Entry 6Z16 (electron microscopy, 2.98 A resolution); this record covers chains a and c of the 14 polymer chains in the assembly.

# Chain a
Name: Multisubunit Na+/H+ antiporter, A subunit
Organism: Anoxybacillus flavithermus (strain DSM 21510 / WK1)
UniProt: B7GL84 (B7GL84_ANOFW); residues 1-821 here = UniProt positions 1-821
Amino-acid sequence (821 residues; row label = number of the first residue in the row):
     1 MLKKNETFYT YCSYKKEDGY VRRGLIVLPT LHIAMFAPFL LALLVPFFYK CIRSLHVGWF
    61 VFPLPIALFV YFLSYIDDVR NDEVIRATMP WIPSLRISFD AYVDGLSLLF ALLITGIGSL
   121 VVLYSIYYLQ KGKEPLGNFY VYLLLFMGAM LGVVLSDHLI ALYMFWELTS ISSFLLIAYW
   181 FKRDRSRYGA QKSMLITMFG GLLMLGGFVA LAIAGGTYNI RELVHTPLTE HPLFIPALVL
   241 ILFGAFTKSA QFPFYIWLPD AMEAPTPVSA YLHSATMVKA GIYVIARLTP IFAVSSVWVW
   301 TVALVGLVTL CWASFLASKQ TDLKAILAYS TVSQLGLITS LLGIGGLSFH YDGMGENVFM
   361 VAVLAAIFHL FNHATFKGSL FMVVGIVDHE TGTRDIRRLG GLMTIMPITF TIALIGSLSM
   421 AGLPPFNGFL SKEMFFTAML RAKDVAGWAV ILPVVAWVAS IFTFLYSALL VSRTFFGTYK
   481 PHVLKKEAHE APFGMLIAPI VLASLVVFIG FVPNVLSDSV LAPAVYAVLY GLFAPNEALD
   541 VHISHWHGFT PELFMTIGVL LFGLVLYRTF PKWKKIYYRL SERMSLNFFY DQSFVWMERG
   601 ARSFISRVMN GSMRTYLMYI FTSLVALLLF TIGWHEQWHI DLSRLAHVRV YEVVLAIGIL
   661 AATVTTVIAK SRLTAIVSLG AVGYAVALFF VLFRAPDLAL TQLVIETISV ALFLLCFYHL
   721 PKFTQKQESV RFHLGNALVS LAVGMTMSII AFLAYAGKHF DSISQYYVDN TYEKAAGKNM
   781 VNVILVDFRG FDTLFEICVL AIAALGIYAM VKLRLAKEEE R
Not modelled in the structure: 1-28, 817-821
Ion coordination: K+ near Gln-702 (its only coordinating residue here)
Small-molecule neighbours:
  - phosphatidylethanolamine (PTY), molecule 1: Phe-36, Phe-39, Ala-42, Leu-43, Pro-46, Phe-47, Tyr-49, Lys-50, Cys-51, Trp-91, Phe-99, Val-141, Leu-145, Met-164, Leu-168
  - phosphatidylethanolamine (PTY), molecule 2: Phe-36, Leu-40, Asn-138, Val-141, Tyr-142, Leu-145, Leu-168, Ile-171, Leu-175
  - phosphatidylethanolamine (PTY), molecule 3: Phe-69, Leu-73, Ile-76, Leu-112, Gly-116, Phe-371, Leu-505, Val-515, Leu-516, Ser-519, Val-520
  - phosphatidylethanolamine (PTY), molecule 4: Phe-199, Leu-203, Pro-232, Ile-235, Pro-236, Val-239, Leu-240
  - phosphatidylethanolamine (PTY), molecule 5: Ser-296, Val-297, Trp-300, Thr-301, Leu-304, Val-445, Ala-446, Trp-448, Leu-452
  - phosphatidylethanolamine (PTY), molecule 6: Val-650, Tyr-651, Val-653, Val-654, Ile-657
  - phosphatidylethanolamine (PTY), molecule 7: Val-654, Leu-655, Ile-657, Gly-658, Leu-660, Ala-661, Val-664, Thr-665, Ile-668, Ala-669, Lys-670, Ser-671, Thr-674
  - phosphatidylethanolamine (PTY), molecule 8: Leu-655, Gly-658, Ala-661, Ala-662, Thr-665, Ser-671, Leu-673, Thr-674, Val-677, Ser-678, Gly-680, Ala-681, Tyr-684, Ala-685, Leu-688, Val-710, Leu-714
  - phosphatidylethanolamine (PTY), molecule 9: Thr-707, Ile-708, Val-710, Ala-711, Leu-714, Leu-715, Tyr-718, His-719
What the authors report for this chain:
  - binding site for phosphatidylethanolamine: His-719
  - catalytic residues: Glu-167, Lys-248, His-273, Lys-279, His-369, Lys-377, Lys-432, Glu-433 (proposed by the authors, not directly observed)

# Chain c
Name: Multisubunit Na+/H+ antiporter, C subunit
Organism: Anoxybacillus flavithermus (strain DSM 21510 / WK1)
UniProt: B7GL82 (B7GL82_ANOFW); residue numbers follow UniProt; this construct covers 1-109
Amino-acid sequence (109 residues; numbered 1 to 109; the number before each row is that of its first residue):
     1 MELLMIVVIG CLFAAATYLL LSKSLLRIII GTGLLSHGAH LLLLTMGGLK AGAPPLLGEK
    61 ASRYVDPLPQ ALILTAIVIS FGVTAFFLVL AYRSYQEIGT DHMEGMKGD
Not modelled in the structure: 108-109
Ion coordination: K+ near Ser-80 (its only coordinating residue here)

# Chain a / chain c interface
Contacting residue pairs (125; chain a residue first):
  Ser-612(a) / Glu-104(c)
  Arg-614(a) / Leu-21(c)
  Arg-614(a) / Ser-22(c)
  Arg-614(a) / Glu-104(c)  salt bridge
  Leu-617(a) / Leu-20(c)
  Leu-617(a) / Leu-21(c)  hydrophobic
  Met-618(a) / Leu-21(c)
  Phe-621(a) / Thr-17(c)
  Phe-621(a) / Leu-21(c)  hydrophobic
  Leu-645(a) / Glu-2(c)
  Leu-645(a) / Leu-3(c)  hydrophobic
  Ala-646(a) / Met-1(c)  hydrogen bond (backbone-backbone)
  Ala-646(a) / Glu-2(c)  hydrogen bond (backbone-side chain)
  Ala-646(a) / Lys-50(c)
  His-647(a) / Met-1(c)
  Val-648(a) / Met-1(c)  hydrophobic
  Arg-649(a) / Met-1(c)
  Glu-652(a) / Met-1(c)
  Glu-652(a) / Leu-4(c)
  Val-653(a) / Leu-4(c)  hydrophobic
  Ala-656(a) / Leu-4(c)  hydrophobic
  Ile-659(a) / Val-8(c)  hydrophobic
  Leu-660(a) / Val-8(c)  hydrophobic
  Leu-660(a) / Cys-11(c)  hydrophobic
  Thr-663(a) / Cys-11(c)
  Thr-663(a) / Leu-12(c)
  Thr-663(a) / Ala-15(c)
  Thr-666(a) / Ile-30(c)
  Thr-666(a) / Leu-34(c)
  Val-667(a) / Ala-15(c)  hydrophobic
  Lys-670(a) / Arg-27(c)
  Arg-672(a) / Arg-27(c)
  Ala-675(a) / Ile-30(c)  hydrophobic
  Leu-679(a) / Ile-30(c)  hydrophobic
  Leu-679(a) / Leu-34(c)  hydrophobic
  Val-682(a) / Leu-34(c)  hydrophobic
  Val-682(a) / His-37(c)
  Gly-683(a) / His-37(c)
  Val-686(a) / Leu-41(c)  hydrophobic
  Phe-690(a) / Leu-44(c)  hydrophobic
  Phe-693(a) / Met-1(c)  hydrophobic
  Phe-693(a) / Leu-49(c)  hydrophobic
  Arg-694(a) / Ala-51(c)
  Arg-694(a) / Gly-52(c)  hydrogen bond (side chain-backbone)
  Arg-694(a) / Pro-54(c)
  Arg-694(a) / Pro-55(c)
  Arg-694(a) / Gln-70(c)  hydrogen bond (backbone-side chain)
  Ala-695(a) / Gln-70(c)
  Leu-698(a) / Gln-70(c)
  Leu-698(a) / Ile-73(c)  hydrophobic
  Thr-701(a) / Leu-74(c)
  Gln-702(a) / His-37(c)
  Gln-702(a) / Ile-77(c)
  Ile-705(a) / Ile-77(c)  hydrophobic
  Ile-705(a) / Phe-81(c)  hydrophobic
  Glu-706(a) / His-37(c)  salt bridge
  Ile-708(a) / Phe-81(c)  hydrophobic
  Leu-712(a) / Ala-85(c)  hydrophobic
  Leu-712(a) / Leu-88(c)  hydrophobic
  Phe-713(a) / Leu-26(c)  hydrophobic
  Phe-713(a) / Ile-29(c)  hydrophobic
  Phe-713(a) / Leu-88(c)  hydrophobic
  Cys-716(a) / Ala-91(c)  hydrophobic
  Cys-716(a) / Tyr-95(c)  hydrophobic
  His-719(a) / Tyr-92(c)
  His-719(a) / Tyr-95(c)
  Leu-720(a) / Tyr-95(c)  hydrophobic
  Leu-720(a) / Asp-101(c)
  Pro-721(a) / Gly-99(c)
  Phe-723(a) / Gly-99(c)
  Thr-724(a) / His-102(c)
  Glu-728(a) / Arg-27(c)  hydrogen bond (backbone-side chain)
  Ser-729(a) / Arg-27(c)
  Val-730(a) / Tyr-18(c)
  Val-730(a) / Arg-27(c)
  Arg-731(a) / Tyr-18(c)  hydrogen bond (backbone-side chain)
  Phe-732(a) / Tyr-18(c)
  Asn-736(a) / Leu-21(c)
  Ser-740(a) / Ala-14(c)
  Ser-740(a) / Thr-17(c)
  Ser-740(a) / Tyr-18(c)  hydrogen bond (side chain-backbone)
  Val-743(a) / Thr-17(c)
  Gly-744(a) / Gly-10(c)
  Met-747(a) / Phe-13(c)  hydrophobic
  Ser-748(a) / Ile-6(c)
  Ser-748(a) / Gly-10(c)
  Ala-751(a) / Met-46(c)
  Phe-752(a) / Leu-3(c)  hydrophobic
  Phe-752(a) / Ile-6(c)  hydrophobic
  Ala-754(a) / Met-46(c)  hydrophobic
  Tyr-755(a) / Glu-2(c)  hydrogen bond
  Tyr-755(a) / Thr-45(c)
  Tyr-755(a) / Met-46(c)
  Tyr-755(a) / Gly-48(c)
  Ser-764(a) / Asp-66(c)  hydrogen bond
  Ser-764(a) / Pro-67(c)
  Ser-764(a) / Leu-68(c)
  Tyr-767(a) / Leu-68(c)  hydrophobic
  Val-768(a) / Leu-57(c)
  Thr-771(a) / Leu-57(c)
  Tyr-772(a) / Leu-57(c)
  Lys-778(a) / Leu-56(c)
  Lys-778(a) / Leu-57(c)  hydrogen bond (backbone-backbone)
  Asn-779(a) / Pro-55(c)
  Asn-779(a) / Leu-56(c)
  Met-780(a) / Pro-55(c)  hydrogen bond (backbone-backbone)
  Met-780(a) / Leu-56(c)
  Val-781(a) / Pro-55(c)  hydrophobic
  Val-781(a) / Gln-70(c)
  Ile-784(a) / Ala-71(c)  hydrophobic
  Leu-785(a) / Leu-74(c)  hydrophobic
  Arg-789(a) / Leu-68(c)
  Glu-796(a) / Thr-75(c)
  Glu-796(a) / Val-78(c)
  Leu-800(a) / Val-78(c)
  Ala-803(a) / Gly-82(c)
  Ile-807(a) / Ala-85(c)
  Ile-807(a) / Val-89(c)  hydrophobic
  Met-810(a) / Phe-86(c)  hydrophobic
  Met-810(a) / Val-89(c)  hydrophobic
  Met-810(a) / Leu-90(c)
  Met-810(a) / Arg-93(c)  hydrogen bond (backbone-side chain)
  Val-811(a) / Val-89(c)  hydrophobic
  Arg-814(a) / Arg-93(c)
  Arg-814(a) / Gln-96(c)
Also at the interface, not in a pair above, chain a (93 interface residues in all): Met-613, Arg-644, Ala-669, Ile-676, Phe-689, Pro-696, Ser-709, Leu-715, Phe-717, Ala-737, Val-739, Ser-762, Ile-763, Gly-777, Val-799, Gly-806
Also at the interface, not in a pair above, chain c (75 interface residues in all): Met-5, Leu-19, Lys-23, Ser-24, Gly-33, Leu-42, Gly-58, Tyr-64, Val-65, Ile-79, Glu-97, Thr-100, Met-103

# Overview
The interface between chain a and chain c involves 93 residues on one side and 75 on the other; the contacts
include 12 hydrogen bonds and 2 salt bridges. Polar pairs include Arg-614(a)/Glu-104(c), Glu-706(a)/His-37(c)
and Ala-646(a)/Glu-2(c). The paper reports catalytic residues Glu-167(a), Lys-248(a) and His-273(a) among
others; a binding site for phosphatidylethanolamine at His-719(a).
Here chain a is Multisubunit Na+/H+ antiporter, A subunit and chain c is Multisubunit Na+/H+ antiporter, C
subunit, both from Anoxybacillus flavithermus (strain DSM 21510 / WK1). Entry 6Z16 (Structure of the Mrp
antiporter complex) was determined by electron microscopy.
